PDB entry 5JIX | X-ray diffraction, 1.47 A resolution | chain A

Chain A:
Protein: cGMP-dependent protein kinase 2
Organism: Homo sapiens
Notes: EC 2.7.11.12
UniProtKB: Q13237 (KGP2_HUMAN); residues 269-418 here = UniProt positions 269-418
Amino-acid sequence (152 residues; row label = number of the first residue in the row):
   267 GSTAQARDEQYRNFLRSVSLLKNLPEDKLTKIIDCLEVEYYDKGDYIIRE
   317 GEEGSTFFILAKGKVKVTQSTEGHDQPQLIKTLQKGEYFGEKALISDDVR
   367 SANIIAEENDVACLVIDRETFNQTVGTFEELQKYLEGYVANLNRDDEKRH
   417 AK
Unresolved in the structure: 267-268
Construct notes: expression tag (267-268)
Ion coordination: Na+: Y307, I313; Ca2+ site 1 near T348 (its only coordinating residue here); Ca2+ site 2: E395, Q398 (together with 1,2-ethanediol)
Small-molecule neighbours: 6J7 (2-amino-8-bromo-9-[(2R,4aR,6R,7R,7aS)-2,7-dihydroxy-2-oxotetrahydro-2H,4H-2lambda~5~-furo[3,2-d][1,3,2]dioxaphosphinin-6-yl]-1,9-dihydro-6H-purin-6-one): I314, V333, Q335, I346, K347, L349, F355, G356, E357, K358, A359, V365, R366, S367, A368, I370, Y404, L408, D411, D412, R415
Swiss-Prot annotation at these positions:
  - binding site (3',5'-cyclic GMP): K347, G356 to A359, R366, S367, D412, R415
  - mutagenesis: D412 (D412A: Reduces cGMP binding affinity; when associated with A-415), R415 (R415A: Reduces cGMP binding affinity; when associated with A-412)
Reported in the primary citation:
  - specificity-determining residues: Q335 (proposed by the authors, not directly observed)
  - binding site for 6J7: V333, I346, K347, L349, F355, E357, K358, S367, A368, Y404, D412, R415
  - mutagenesis - G356E (Kd 5.3 nM): increased binding to PET
  - mutagenesis - G356E (Kd <1 nM): increased binding to 8-pCPT

Summary:
Chain A binds compound 6J7. Y307 and I313 form the Na+ site. E395 and Q398 coordinate Ca2+ site 2. Curated
annotation (UniProt) lists 9 residues binding 3',5'-cyclic GMP and 2 mutagenesis sites. The paper reports a
binding site for 6J7 at V333, I346 and K347 among others; G356E increases binding to PET.
Chain A is cGMP-dependent protein kinase 2 (Homo sapiens); the structure, PKG II's Carboxyl Terminal Cyclic
Nucleotide Binding Domain (CNB-B) in a complex with 8-Br-cGMP, was determined by X-ray diffraction together
with 5JD7, 5JAX and 5J48 from the same study.
